6P1T - chains A and T of the 4 polymer chains in the assembly; structure by X-ray diffraction, 1.70 A resolution.

Chain A:
Protein: DNA-directed DNA/RNA polymerase mu
Source organism: Homo sapiens
Notes: EC 2.7.7.7
UniProtKB: Q9NP87 (DPOLM_HUMAN); numbering as in UniProt; present here: 134-397, 410-494
Chain sequence (354 residues; numbered 129 to 494; 12 numbers in that range are skipped by the numbering (no residue carries them; nothing is unmodelled there); the number before each row is that of its first residue):
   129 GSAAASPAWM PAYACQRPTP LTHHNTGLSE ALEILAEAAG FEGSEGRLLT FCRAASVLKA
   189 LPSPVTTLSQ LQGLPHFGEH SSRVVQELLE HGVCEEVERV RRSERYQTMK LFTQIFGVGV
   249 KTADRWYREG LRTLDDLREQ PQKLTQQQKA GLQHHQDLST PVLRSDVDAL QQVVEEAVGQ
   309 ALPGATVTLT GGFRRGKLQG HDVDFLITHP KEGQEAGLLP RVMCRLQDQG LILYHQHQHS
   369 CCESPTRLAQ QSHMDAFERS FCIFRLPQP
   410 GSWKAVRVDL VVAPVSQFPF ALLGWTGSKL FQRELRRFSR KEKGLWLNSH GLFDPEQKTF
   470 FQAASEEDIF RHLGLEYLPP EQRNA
Disordered / not traced: 129-137, 366-383
Differences from the reference sequence: expression tag (129-133); linker (410)
Bound ions: Na+: Thr-241, Ile-243, Val-246 (shared with 1 residue of chain P); Mg2+ site 1: Asp-330, Asp-332, Asp-418 (together with CMPcPP) (shared with 1 residue of chain P); Mg2+ site 2: Asp-330, Asp-332 (together with CMPcPP)
Small-molecule neighbours: CMPcPP (2TM; 5'-O-[(S)-hydroxy{[(S)-hydroxy(phosphonooxy)phosphoryl]methyl}phosphoryl]cytidine): Gly-319, Gly-320, Arg-323, Lys-325, Gln-327, Gly-328, His-329, Asp-330, Asp-332, Asp-418, Gly-433, Trp-434, Thr-435, Gly-436, Ser-437, Lys-438, Gln-441
Swiss-Prot annotation at these positions:
  - region: Arg-323 to Asp-332 (Involved in ssDNA binding)
  - binding site (Mg(2+)): Asp-330, Asp-332, Asp-418
  - site: Gly-433 (Responsible for the low discrimination between dNTP and rNTP)

Chain T:
Molecule: 9-nt DNA strand
Sequence (9 nucleotides; row label = number of the first residue in the row):
     1 CGGCGTACG
Modified residues: 8OG (8-oxo-2'-deoxy-guanosine-5'-monophosphate) at position 5
Bound ions: Na+ near DT6 (its only coordinating residue here)

Chain A / chain T interface:
Contacting residue pairs (27):
  Gly-174(A) / DC4(T)  base contact
  Leu-177(A) / DC4(T)  phosphate contact
  Leu-177(A) / 8OG_5(T)  phosphate contact
  Gln-364(A) / DG9(T)  phosphate contact
  His-365(A) / DG9(T)  phosphate contact
  Phe-385(A) / DG9(T)  phosphate contact
  Glu-386(A) / DC8(T)  sugar contact
  Glu-386(A) / DG9(T)  hydrogen bond to the phosphate
  Arg-387(A) / DA7(T)  hydrogen bond to the base
  Arg-387(A) / DC8(T)  hydrogen bond to the sugar
  Arg-387(A) / DG9(T)  hydrogen bond to the phosphate
  Phe-389(A) / DG9(T)  sugar contact
  Lys-438(A) / 8OG_5(T)  base contact
  Gln-441(A) / 8OG_5(T)  base contact
  Arg-442(A) / 8OG_5(T)  salt bridge to the phosphate
  Arg-445(A) / 8OG_5(T)  base contact
  Arg-445(A) / DT6(T)  hydrogen bond to the base
  Arg-446(A) / DC4(T)  sugar contact
  Arg-446(A) / 8OG_5(T)  sugar contact
  Arg-449(A) / DT6(T)  salt bridge to the phosphate
  Lys-450(A) / DG3(T)  hydrogen bond to the phosphate
  Lys-450(A) / DC4(T)  salt bridge to the phosphate
  Leu-456(A) / DT6(T)  sugar contact
  Asn-457(A) / DT6(T)  phosphate contact
  Asn-457(A) / DA7(T)  hydrogen bond to the phosphate
  His-459(A) / DA7(T)  hydrogen bond to the phosphate
  His-459(A) / DC8(T)  salt bridge to the phosphate
Other interface residues (no listed pair), chain A (19 interface residues in all): Arg-181

Overview:
19 residues of chain A and 7 residues of chain T are in contact; the contacts include 8 hydrogen bonds and 4
salt bridges. Among the polar pairs are Arg-387(A)/DA7(T), Arg-445(A)/DT6(T) and Arg-387(A)/DC8(T). Bound to
chain A: CMPcPP.
Here chain A is DNA-directed DNA/RNA polymerase mu (Homo sapiens) and chain T is a 9-nt DNA strand. Entry 6P1T
(Pre-catalytic ternary complex of human DNA Polymerase Mu with 1-nt gapped substrate containing template 8OG
and ...) was determined by X-ray diffraction together with 6P1M, 6P1N, 6P1O, 6P1P, 6P1Q, 6P1R and 4 further
entries from the same study.
